2QTZ - chain A; structure by X-ray diffraction, 1.90 A resolution.

== Chain A ==
Protein: Methionine synthase reductase
Organism: Homo sapiens
Notes: EC 1.16.1.8; fragment: FNR-like module; engineered mutation(s): isoform S523F
UniProtKB: Q9UBK8 (MTRR_HUMAN); residues 165-698 here correspond to UniProt positions 192-725 (UniProt number = residue number + 27)
Sequence (539 residues; each row starts with the number of its first residue):
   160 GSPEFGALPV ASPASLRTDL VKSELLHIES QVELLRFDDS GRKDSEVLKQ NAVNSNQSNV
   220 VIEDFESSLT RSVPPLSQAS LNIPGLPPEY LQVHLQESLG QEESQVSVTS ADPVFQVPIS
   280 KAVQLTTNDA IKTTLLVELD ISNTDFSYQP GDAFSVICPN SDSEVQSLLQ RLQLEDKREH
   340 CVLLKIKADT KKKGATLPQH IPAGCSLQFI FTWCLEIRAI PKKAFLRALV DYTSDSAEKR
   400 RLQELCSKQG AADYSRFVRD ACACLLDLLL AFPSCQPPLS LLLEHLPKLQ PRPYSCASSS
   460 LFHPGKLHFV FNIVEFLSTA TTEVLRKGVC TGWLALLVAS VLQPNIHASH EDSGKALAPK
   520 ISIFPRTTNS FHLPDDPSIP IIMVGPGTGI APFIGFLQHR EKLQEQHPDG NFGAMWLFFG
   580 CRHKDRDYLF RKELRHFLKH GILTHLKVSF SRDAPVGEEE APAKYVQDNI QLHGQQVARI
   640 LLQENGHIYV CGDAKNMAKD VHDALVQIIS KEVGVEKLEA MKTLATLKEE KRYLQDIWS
Unresolved in the structure: 160-216, 258-271, 502-516, 615-620
Modified / non-standard residues: Cys340 (s-hydroxycysteine; CSO); Cys421 (s-hydroxycysteine; CSO)
Construct notes: expression tag (160-164); variant Phe523 (Ser550 in Q9UBK8)
Residues lining bound ligands:
  - FAD (flavin-adenine dinucleotide): Ala312, Arg377, Cys421, Arg451, Pro452, Tyr453, Ser454, Val469, Phe470, Asn471, Val473, Phe475, Gly487, Val488, Cys489, Thr490, Arg525, Thr547, Asp695, Trp697
  - NADP (NAP; NADP nicotinamide-adenine-dinucleotide phosphate): Lys291, Asn471, Pro545, Gly546, Gly579, Cys580, Arg581, Ser610, Arg611, Tyr624, Val625, Gln626, Asp652, Ala653, Asn655, Met656, Asp659

== Overview ==
Chain A binds flavin-adenine dinucleotide and NADP.
Chain A is Methionine synthase reductase (Homo sapiens); the structure, Crystal Structure of the NADP+-bound
FAD-containing FNR-like Module of Human Methionine Synthase Reductase, was determined by X-ray diffraction
(same publication as 2QTL).
